PDB entry 8U83 | electron microscopy, 3.98 A resolution | chains K1 and K2 of the 20 polymer chains in the assembly

# Chain K1 (and K2)
Protein: BTB/POZ domain-containing protein KCTD5
From: Homo sapiens
Notes: chain K2 of this document is another copy of the same molecule, construct and numbering; everything in this record applies to it too
UniProt: Q9NXV2 (KCTD5_HUMAN); residues 1-234 here = UniProt positions 1-234
Chain sequence (234 residues; each row starts with the number of its first residue):
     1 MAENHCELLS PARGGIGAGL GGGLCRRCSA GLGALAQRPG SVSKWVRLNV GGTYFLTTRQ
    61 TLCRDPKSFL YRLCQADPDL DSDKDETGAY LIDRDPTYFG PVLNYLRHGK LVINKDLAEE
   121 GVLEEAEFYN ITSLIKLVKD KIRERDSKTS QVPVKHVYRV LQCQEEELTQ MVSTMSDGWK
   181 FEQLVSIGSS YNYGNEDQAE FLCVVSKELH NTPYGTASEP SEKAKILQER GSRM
Disordered / not traced: 1-39, 234
UniProt features mapped onto this chain:
  - modified residue: A2 (N-acetylalanine), S10 (Phosphoserine)
From the paper describing this entry:
  - conformationally variable residues (domain motion): D146 to K155
  - mutagenesis - F128A, L161R: abolished catalytic activity (ubiquitylation activity)
  - mutagenesis - L209* (10-fold): decreased binding to Gbeta 
  - mutagenesis - L209*: decreased catalytic activity (activity)
  - mutagenesis - F128A: unchanged binding to Gbeta 
  - mutagenesis - L161R: abolished catalytic activity with Guanine nucleotide-binding protein G(I)/G(S)/G(T) subunit beta-1
  - mutagenesis - L209* (10-fold): decreased binding to Guanine nucleotide-binding protein G(I)/G(S)/G(T) subunit beta-1
  - mutagenesis - L209*: decreased catalytic activity with Guanine nucleotide-binding protein G(I)/G(S)/G(T) subunit beta-1

# How chain K1 and chain K2 interact
Contacting residue pairs (54):
  G51(K1) - T61(K2)
  G51(K1) - R107(K2)
  G52(K1) - T61(K2)
  Y54(K1) - L56(K2)
  K84(K1) - W45(K2)
  E86(K1) - S43(K2)  hydrogen bond
  E86(K1) - W45(K2)
  D93(K1) - T58(K2)
  D93(K1) - Q60(K2)
  D93(K1) - T61(K2)
  R94(K1) - R107(K2)
  D95(K1) - N104(K2)  hydrogen bond
  D95(K1) - R107(K2)
  D95(K1) - H108(K2)
  T97(K1) - N104(K2)  hydrogen bond
  K115(K1) - N114(K2)
  K115(K1) - K115(K2)  hydrogen bond (backbone-backbone)
  K115(K1) - D116(K2)
  D116(K1) - N114(K2)  hydrogen bond (backbone-side chain)
  D116(K1) - D116(K2)
  A118(K1) - I113(K2)
  E119(K1) - K115(K2)  salt bridge
  E120(K1) - I113(K2)
  E124(K1) - K110(K2)
  R145(K1) - I113(K2)
  R145(K1) - K115(K2)
  K148(K1) - K115(K2)
  S150(K1) - E144(K2)
  V152(K1) - E208(K2)
  P153(K1) - K180(K2)  hydrogen bond (backbone-side chain)
  P153(K1) - E208(K2)
  V154(K1) - G178(K2)
  K155(K1) - D177(K2)
  K155(K1) - G178(K2)
  H156(K1) - K180(K2)  hydrogen bond
  Y158(K1) - V172(K2)
  Y158(K1) - S173(K2)
  Y158(K1) - K180(K2)
  Y158(K1) - F181(K2)
  R159(K1) - S173(K2)  hydrogen bond
  V160(K1) - T169(K2)
  V160(K1) - V172(K2)  hydrophobic
  Q183(K1) - F181(K2)
  Q183(K1) - Q183(K2)  hydrogen bond
  Q183(K1) - L184(K2)  hydrogen bond (side chain-backbone)
  I187(K1) - F201(K2)  hydrophobic
  G188(K1) - Y193(K2)
  G188(K1) - N195(K2)
  S189(K1) - Y193(K2)
  S190(K1) - Y193(K2)
  S190(K1) - N195(K2)
  Y191(K1) - N195(K2)
  Y191(K1) - E196(K2)
  V204(K1) - F181(K2)  hydrophobic
Other interface residues (no listed pair), chain K1 (38 interface residues in all): T87, L91, Y98, E144, V185
Other interface residues (no listed pair), chain K2 (35 interface residues in all): P101, L111, V112, M175, W179, H210

# Summary
38 residues of chain K1 face 35 of chain K2 across their interface; the contacts include 10 hydrogen bonds and
1 salt bridge. Among the polar pairs are E119(K1)-K115(K2), E86(K1)-S43(K2) and D95(K1)-N104(K2). From the
paper: F128A and L161R of chain K1 abolish catalytic activity (ubiquitylation activity); conformational
variability at D146(K1).
Chain K1 and chain K2 are both BTB/POZ domain-containing protein KCTD5 (Homo sapiens); the structure,
KCTD5/Cullin3/Gbeta1gamma2 Complex: State C From Composite RELION Multi-body Refinement Map, was determined by
electron microscopy, deposited together with 8U7Z, 8U80, 8U81, 8U82 and 8U84.
